Entry 7RP4 (X-ray diffraction, 2.15 A resolution); this record covers chain A.

Chain A:
Name: Isoform 2B of GTPase KRas
Organism: Homo sapiens
Notes: EC 3.6.5.2
UniProt: P01116 (RASK_HUMAN), isoform P01116-2; residues 2-169 here = UniProt positions 2-169
Sequence (170 residues; row label = number of the first residue in the row; numbering starts at 0):
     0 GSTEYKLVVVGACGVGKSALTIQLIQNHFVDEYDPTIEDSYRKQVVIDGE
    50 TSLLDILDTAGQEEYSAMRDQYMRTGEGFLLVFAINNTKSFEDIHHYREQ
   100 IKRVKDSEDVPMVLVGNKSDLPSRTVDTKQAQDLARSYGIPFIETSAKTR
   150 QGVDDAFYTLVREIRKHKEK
Disordered / not traced: 0
Sequence notes: expression tag (0-1); engineered mutation C12 (Gly in P01116); conflict S51 (Cys in P01116), L80 (Cys in P01116), S118 (Cys in P01116)
Ion coordination: Mg2+: S17 (together with GDP)
Residues lining bound ligands:
  - GDP (guanosine-5'-diphosphate): A11, C12, G13, V14, G15, K16, S17, A18, F28, V29, D30, E31, Y32, N116, K117, D119, L120, S145, A146, K147
  - MKZ (1-[4-[6-chloranyl-7-(5-methyl-1H-indazol-4-yl)quinazolin-4-yl]piperazin-1-yl]propan-1-one): V9, G10, A11, C12, K16, P34, E37, T58, A59, G60, Q61, E62, E63, Y64, S65, R68, D69, M72, H95, Y96, Q99, I100, R102, V103
Curated features (UniProtKB/Swiss-Prot):
  - motif: Y32 to Y40 (Effector region)
  - binding site (GTP): G10, A11, G13 to A18, V29 to T35, A59, G60, N116, K117, D119
  - modified residue: T2 (N-acetylthreonine), K104 (N6-acetyllysine)
  - glycosylation: T35 (Microbial infection: O-linked (Glc) threonine)
  - natural variant: K5 (K5E: In NS3; K5N: In GASC), G10 (G10GG: In AML), C12 (G12C: In lung carcinoma; this construct carries the variant), G13 (G13D: In GASC, JMML and OES; G13R: In pylocytic astrocytoma), V14 (V14I: In NS3), L19 (L19F: In OES), Q22 (Q22E: In CFC2; Q22R: In NS3), P34 (P34L: In NS3; P34Q: In NS3; P34R: In CFC2), I36 (I36M: In NS3), T58 (T58I: In NS3), A59 (A59T: In GASC), G60 (G60R: In CFC2; G60S: In NS3), 8 further natural variant entries in UniProt
  - mutagenesis: D38 (D38A: Decreased interaction with MAPKAP1/SIN1), Y40 (Y40A: Decreased interaction with MAPKAP1/SIN1), Q61 (Q61L: Promotes GTP binding)

Summary:
Ligands of chain A: compound MKZ and GDP. From UniProt: 20 GTP-binding residues and 3 mutagenesis sites.
Chain A is Isoform 2B of GTPase KRas (Homo sapiens); the structure, Crystal structure of KRAS G12C in complex
with GNE-1952, was determined by X-ray diffraction together with 7MDP, 7RP2 and 7RP3 from the same study.
